6L4O - chains A and B; structure by X-ray diffraction, 2.60 A resolution.

# Chain A
Name: Apoptosis inhibitor 5
Organism: Homo sapiens
Reference sequence: Q9BZZ5 (API5_HUMAN); residues 1-524 here = UniProt positions 1-524
Sequence (544 residues; numbered -19 to 524; the number before each row is that of its first residue; numbers below 1 keep their minus sign (Met-19 is residue -19)):
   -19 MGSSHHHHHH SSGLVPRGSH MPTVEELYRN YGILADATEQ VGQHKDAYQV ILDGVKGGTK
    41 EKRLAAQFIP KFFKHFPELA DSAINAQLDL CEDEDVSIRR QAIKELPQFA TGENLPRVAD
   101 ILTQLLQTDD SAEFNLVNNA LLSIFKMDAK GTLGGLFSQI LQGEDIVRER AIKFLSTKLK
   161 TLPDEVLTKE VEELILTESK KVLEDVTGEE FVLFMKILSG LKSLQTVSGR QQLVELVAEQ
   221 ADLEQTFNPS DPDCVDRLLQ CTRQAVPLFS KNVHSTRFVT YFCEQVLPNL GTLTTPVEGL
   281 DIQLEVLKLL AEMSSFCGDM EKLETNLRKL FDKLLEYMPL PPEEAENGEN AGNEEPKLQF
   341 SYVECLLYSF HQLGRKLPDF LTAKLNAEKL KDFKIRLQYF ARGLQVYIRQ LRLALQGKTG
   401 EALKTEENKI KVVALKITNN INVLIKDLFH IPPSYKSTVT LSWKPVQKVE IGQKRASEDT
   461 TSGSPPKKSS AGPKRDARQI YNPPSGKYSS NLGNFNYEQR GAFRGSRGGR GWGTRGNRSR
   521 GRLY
Unresolved in the structure: -19 to 1, 323-335, 397-399, 447-524
Differences from the reference sequence: expression tag (-19 to 0)
Swiss-Prot annotation at these positions:
  - region: Leu370 to Leu391 (Leucine-zipper)
  - motif: Lys454 to Arg475 (Nuclear localization signal)
  - modified residue: Lys251 (N6-acetyllysine), Thr399 (Phosphothreonine), Ser462 (Phosphoserine), Ser464 (Phosphoserine), Ser469 (Phosphoserine), Arg500 (Omega-N-methylarginine)

# Chain B
Name: Fibroblast growth factor 2
Organism: Homo sapiens
Reference sequence: P09038 (FGF2_HUMAN); residues 135-288 here = UniProt positions 135-288
Sequence (176 residues; numbered 113 to 288; the number before each row is that of its first residue):
   113 MHHHHHHGSL VPRSENLYFQ GSAAGSITTL PALPEDGGSG AFPPGHFKDP KRLYCKNGGF
   173 FLRIHPDGRV DGVREKSDPH IKLQLQAEER GVVSIKGVSA NRYLAMKEDG RLLASKSVTD
   233 ECFFFERLES NNYNTYRSRK YTSWYVALKR TGQYKLGSKT GPGQKAILFL PMSAKS
Unresolved in the structure: 113-160, 287-288
Differences from the reference sequence: expression tag (113-134); engineered mutation Ser211 (Cys in P09038), Ser229 (Cys in P09038)
Swiss-Prot annotation at these positions:
  - region: Lys261 to Lys277 (Heparin-binding)
  - motif (Cell attachment site): Asp179 to Arg181, Asp221 to Arg223
  - binding site (heparin): Asn169
  - site (Important for interaction with integrin): Lys261, Arg262, Lys267
  - modified residue: Tyr215 (Phosphotyrosine)
  - cross-link: Lys228 (Glycyl lysine isopeptide (Lys-Gly) (interchain with G-Cter in SUMO1))
  - mutagenesis: Arg181 (R181E: No effect on integrin binding), Arg186 (R186E: No effect on integrin binding), Lys188 (K188E: No effect on integrin binding), Lys261 to Arg262 (Abolishes binding to integrin ITGAV:ITGB3 and suppresses FGF2 signaling with loss of ERK1/2 activation and reduced ability to induce DNA synthesis, cell migration and angiogenesis ...), Lys267 (K267E: Reduces binding to integrin ITGAV:ITGB3 and suppresses FGF2 signaling with reduced ERK1/2 activation and reduced ability to induce DNA synthesis, cell migration and angiogenesis ...)
Reported in the primary citation:
  - mutagenesis - R262A/T263A/K271A: decreased co-localization with Apoptosis inhibitor 5 (chain A)

# Interface between chain A and chain B
Contacting residue pairs (17; chain A residue first):
  Asp145(A) - Arg262(B)  salt bridge
  Asp145(A) - Lys277(B)  salt bridge
  Arg148(A) - Arg262(B)
  Glu184(A) - Lys261(B)
  Glu184(A) - Lys267(B)
  Glu184(A) - Lys271(B)  salt bridge
  Asp185(A) - Asn169(B)  hydrogen bond
  Asp185(A) - Lys261(B)
  Asp185(A) - Arg262(B)  hydrogen bond (side chain-backbone)
  Asp185(A) - Lys267(B)  salt bridge
  Thr187(A) - Arg262(B)
  Glu190(A) - Arg262(B)  salt bridge
  Glu219(A) - Lys271(B)  salt bridge
  Asp222(A) - Arg223(B)  salt bridge
  Gln225(A) - Arg223(B)
  Arg237(A) - Thr263(B)
  Arg237(A) - Gln265(B)  hydrogen bond
Also at the interface, not in a pair above, chain A (13 interface residues in all): Val186, Asn228, Asp231
Also at the interface, not in a pair above, chain B (11 interface residues in all): Arg181, Ala278
The authors on this interface:
  - interface residues, chain A: Gln142(A), Asp145(A), Arg148(A), Leu183(A), Glu184(A), Asp185(A), Val186(A), Thr187(A), Glu190(A), Glu219(A), Asp222(A), Gln225(A), Asn228(A), Asp231(A), Arg237(A)
  - hot spots on chain A (mutagenesis) - E184A/D185A/E190A: decreased binding to Fibroblast growth factor 2 (chain B)
  - interface residues, chain B: Asn169(B), Arg181(B), Arg223(B), Lys261(B), Arg262(B), Thr263(B), Gln265(B), Lys267(B), Lys271(B), Lys277(B), Ala278(B)
  - hot spots on chain B (mutagenesis) - R262A/T263A/K271A: decreased binding to Apoptosis inhibitor 5 (chain A)

# In short
13 residues of chain A and 11 residues of chain B are in contact; the contacts include 3 hydrogen bonds and 7
salt bridges. Polar contacts include Asp145(A)-Arg262(B), Asp145(A)-Lys277(B) and Glu184(A)-Lys271(B). The
paper reports that R262A/T263A/K271A of chain B reduce co-localization with Apoptosis inhibitor 5 (chain A);
interface residues Gln142(A), Asp145(A) and Asn169(B) among others.
Chain A is Apoptosis inhibitor 5 and chain B is Fibroblast growth factor 2, both from Homo sapiens; the
structure, Crystal structure of API5-FGF2 complex, was determined by X-ray diffraction.
